PDB entry 2HFC | X-ray diffraction, 1.20 A resolution | chain A

[Chain A]
Protein: Green fluorescent protein
From: Aequorea victoria
UniProtKB: P42212 (GFP_AEQVI); residues 2-238 here = UniProt positions 2-238
Amino-acid sequence (239 residues; row label = number of the first residue in the row; numbering starts at 0):
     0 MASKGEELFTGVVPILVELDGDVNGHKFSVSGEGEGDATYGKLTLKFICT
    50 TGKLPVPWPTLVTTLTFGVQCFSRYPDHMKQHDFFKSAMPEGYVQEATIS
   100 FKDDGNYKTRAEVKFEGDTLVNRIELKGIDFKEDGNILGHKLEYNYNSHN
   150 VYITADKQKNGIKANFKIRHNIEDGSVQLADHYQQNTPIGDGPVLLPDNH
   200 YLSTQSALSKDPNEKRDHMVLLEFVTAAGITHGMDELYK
Disordered / not traced: 0, 231-235, 238
Differences from the reference sequence: cloning artifact (0-1); engineered mutation L64 (Phe in P42212), T65 (Ser in P42212), F66 (Tyr in P42212), A96 (Arg in P42212), S99 (Phe in P42212), T153 (Met in P42212), A163 (Val in P42212)
Swiss-Prot annotation at these positions:
  - mutagenesis: S30 (S30R: In mut1.28; shifts fluorescence lifetime from 3.03 to 2.76 ns; when associated with H-145. In mut2.2; shifts fluorescence lifetime from 3.03 to 1.94 ns; when associated with H-69 and H-145 ...), Y39 (Y39N: In EBFP1.2; shifts the excitation and emission spectra to shorter wavelengths and increases quantum yields compared to BFP; when associated with R-30; H-66; A-72; T-105; F-145; V-171 ...), F46 (F46L: In mut3.3; shifts fluorescence lifetime from 3.03 to 1.88 ns; when associated with R-30; H-69 and H-145. In R10-3 ...), V68 (V68L: In EYFP; leads to yellow fluorescence, folds faster and more efficiently at 37 degrees Celsius and has superior solubility and brightness; when associated with G-65; A-72 and Y-203 ...), Q69 (Q69H: In P4; leads to no detectable fluorescence. In mut2.2; shifts fluorescence lifetime from 3.03 to 1.94 ns; when associated with R-30 and H-145. In mut3.3 ...), S72 (S72A: Increases fluorescence at warmer temperatures such as 37 degrees Celsius. In GFPmut 3; highly fluorescent mutant when excited at 488 nm; when associated with G-65. In EYFP ...), K79 (K79R: In Topaz; shifts the major emission and exitation peak up to 20 nm; when associated with G-65; A-72 and Y-203), Q80 (Q80R: In Azurite; shifts the excitation and emission spectra to shorter wavelengths and increases quantum yields compared to BFP; when associated with H-66; F-145; I-150 and R-224), D103 (D103E: In mut1.27; shifts fluorescence lifetime from 3.03 to 2.85 ns; when associated with H-145), N105 (N105T: In EBFP1.2; shifts the excitation and emission spectra to shorter wavelengths and increases quantum yields compared to BFP; when associated with R-30; N-39; H-66; A-72; F-145; V-171 ...), I128 (I128V: In EBFP2.0; shifts the excitation and emission spectra to shorter wavelengths and increases quantum yields compared to BFP; when associated with R-30; N-39; H-66; A-72; T-105; F-145; I-150 ...), Y145 (Y145A: In Cerulean; leads to improved quantum yield, a higher extinction coefficient and is 2.5-fold brighter than ECFP; when associated with L-64; T-65; W-66; A-72; I-146; D-148; T-153 and A-163 ...), 18 further mutagenesis entries in UniProt
Bound ions: Mg2+: E142, D197

[In short]
E142 and D197 form the Mg2+ site. Curated annotation (UniProt) lists 30 mutagenesis sites.
Chain A is Green fluorescent protein (Aequorea victoria); the structure, Structure of S65T Y66F R96A GFP
variant in precursor state, was determined by X-ray diffraction, deposited together with 2HCG, 2HGD and 2HGY.
